PDB entry 6W9V | X-ray diffraction, 1.95 A resolution | chains A and H of the 4 polymer chains in the assembly

[Chain A]
Protein: Major histocompatibility complex class I-related gene protein
From: Homo sapiens
Reference sequence: Q95460 (HMR1_HUMAN); residues 1-270 here correspond to UniProt positions 23-292 (UniProt number = residue number + 22)
Chain sequence (271 residues; row label = number of the first residue in the row; numbering starts at 0):
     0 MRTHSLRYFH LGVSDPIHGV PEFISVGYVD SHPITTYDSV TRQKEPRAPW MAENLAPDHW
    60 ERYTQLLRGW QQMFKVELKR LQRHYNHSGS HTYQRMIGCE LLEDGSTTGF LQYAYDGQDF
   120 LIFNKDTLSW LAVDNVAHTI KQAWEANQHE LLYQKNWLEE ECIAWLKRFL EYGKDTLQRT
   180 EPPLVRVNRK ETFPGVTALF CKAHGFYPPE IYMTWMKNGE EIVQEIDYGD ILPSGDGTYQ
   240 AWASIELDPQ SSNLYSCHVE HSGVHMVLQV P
Unresolved in the structure: 190-195
Differences from the reference sequence: expression tag (0); engineered mutation His-9 (Arg31 in Q95460); conflict Ser-261 (Cys283 in Q95460)
Swiss-Prot annotation at these positions:
  - binding site (5-(2-oxoethylideneamino)-6-(D-ribitylamino)uracil): Ser-24, Lys-43, Arg-94, Tyr-152, Gln-153
  - binding site (5-(2-oxopropylideneamino)-6-(D-ribitylamino)uracil): Ser-24, Lys-43, Arg-94, Tyr-152, Gln-153
  - binding site (7-hydroxy-6-methyl-8-(1-D-ribityl)lumazine): Ser-24, Lys-43, Arg-94, Tyr-152, Gln-153
  - binding site (2-amino-4-oxopteridine-6-carbaldehyde): Lys-43
  - binding site (8-(9H-purin-6-yl)-2-oxa-8-azabicyclo[3.3.1]nona-3,6-diene-4,6-dicarbaldehyde): Lys-43, His-58, Arg-94
  - binding site (pyridoxal): Lys-43
  - glycosylation: Asn-85 (N-linked (GlcNAc...) asparagine)
Cystine bridges: Cys-98/Cys-161, Cys-200/Cys-256
What the authors report for this chain:
  - disease-associated variants - R9H: decreased signaling
  - conformationally variable residues (side-chain flip): Trp-69
  - contacts within the chain: His-9/Trp-69 (hydrophobic contact)
  - disease-associated variants - R9H: unchanged binding to Ac-6-FP

[Chain H]
Protein: TCR-beta chain
From: Homo sapiens
Chain sequence (246 residues; row label = number of the first residue in the row; numbering starts at 0):
     0 MNAGVTQTPK FQVLKTGQSM TLQCAQDMNH NSMYWYRQDP GMGLRLIYYS ASEGTTDKGE
    60 VPNGYNVSRL NKREFSLRLE SAAPSQTSVY FCASSVWTGE GSGELFFGEG SRLTVLEDLK
   120 NVFPPEVAVF EPSEAEISHT QKATLVCLAT GFYPDHVELS WWVNGKEVHS GVCTDPQPLK
   180 EQPALNDSRY ALSSRLRVSA TFWQNPRNHF RCQVQFYGLS ENDEWTQDRA KPVTQIVSAE
   240 AWGRAD
Unresolved in the structure: 0, 245
Cystine bridges: Cys-23/Cys-91, Cys-146/Cys-211

[Chain A / chain H interface]
Pairs across the interface (19; chain A residue first):
  Arg-41(A) with Gly-53(H), hydrogen bond (side chain-backbone)
  Arg-61(A) with Tyr-48(H), hydrogen bond
  Gln-64(A) with Tyr-48(H); Ala-50(H); Thr-54(H), hydrogen bond; Thr-55(H); Asp-56(H)
  Leu-65(A) with Thr-97(H)
  Arg-67(A) with Thr-54(H), hydrogen bond
  Trp-69(A) with Trp-96(H)
  Gln-71(A) with Ser-51(H)
  Met-72(A) with Asn-30(H); Trp-96(H), hydrophobic
  Asn-146(A) with Glu-99(H)
  His-148(A) with Ser-101(H)
  Glu-149(A) with Glu-99(H); Gly-100(H), hydrogen bond (side chain-backbone); Ser-101(H), hydrogen bond
  Tyr-152(A) with Gly-100(H)
Interface residues without a listed pair, chain A (14 interface residues in all): Glu-60, Gly-68
Interface residues without a listed pair, chain H (14 interface residues in all): Gly-98

[Summary]
Chain A and chain H each contribute 14 residues to their interface; the contacts include 6 hydrogen bonds.
Polar contacts include Arg-41(A)/Gly-53(H), Arg-61(A)/Tyr-48(H) and Gln-64(A)/Thr-54(H). The paper reports
that R9H of chain A reduces signaling; conformational variability at Trp-69(A).
Chain A is Major histocompatibility complex class I-related gene protein and chain H is TCR-beta chain, both
from Homo sapiens; the structure, Structure of human MAIT A-F7 TCR in complex with patient MR1-R9H without
ligand, was determined by X-ray diffraction, deposited together with 6W9U.
